PDB entry 6EVN | X-ray diffraction, 1.48 A resolution | chains A and C

Chain A:
Molecule: Prolyl 4-hydroxylase subunit alpha-2
Organism: Homo sapiens
Notes: EC 1.14.11.2
UniProtKB: O15460 (P4HA2_HUMAN); residues 144-238 here correspond to UniProt positions 163-257 (UniProt number = residue number + 19)
Chain sequence (102 residues; row label = number of the first residue in the row):
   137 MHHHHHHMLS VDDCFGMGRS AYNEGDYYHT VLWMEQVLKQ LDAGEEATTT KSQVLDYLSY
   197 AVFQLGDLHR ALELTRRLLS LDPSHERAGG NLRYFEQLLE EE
Disordered / not traced: 137-143
Sequence notes: initiating methionine (137); expression tag (138-143)
Reported in the primary citation:
  - contacts within the chain: Asp192-Arg223 (salt bridge)

Chain C:
Molecule: Pro-pro-gly-pro-ala-gly-pro-pro-gly
Chain sequence (9 residues; numbered 1 to 9; the number before each row is that of its first residue):
     1 PPGPAGPPG

Chain A / chain C interface:
Contacting residue pairs - 20 pairs, chain A then chain C:
  Arg155(A) with Gly9(C), hydrogen bond (side chain-backbone)
  Tyr158(A) with Gly6(C); Pro7(C), hydrogen bond (side chain-backbone)
  Asn159(A) with Gly9(C), hydrogen bond (side chain-backbone)
  Asp192(A) with Pro7(C)
  Tyr193(A) with Pro7(C), hydrophobic; Gly9(C), hydrogen bond (side chain-backbone)
  Tyr196(A) with Pro4(C); Ala5(C); Gly6(C)
  Phe199(A) with Pro4(C), hydrophobic
  Arg223(A) with Ala5(C), hydrogen bond (side chain-backbone); Gly6(C), hydrogen bond (side chain-backbone); Pro7(C)
  Asn227(A) with Pro4(C); Ala5(C), hydrogen bond (side chain-backbone)
  Tyr230(A) with Pro2(C); Gly3(C); Pro4(C)
  Phe231(A) with Pro4(C), hydrophobic
Also at the interface, not in a pair above, chain C (8 interface residues in all): Pro8
From the paper, about this interface:
  - residue pairs: Arg155(A)-Gly9(C) (hydrogen bond), Asn159(A)-Gly9(C) (hydrogen bond), Tyr193(A)-Gly9(C), Tyr196(A)-Pro4(C), Asn227(A)-Ala5(C) (hydrogen bond), Tyr230(A)-Pro4(C), Phe231(A)-Pro4(C)
  - interface residues, chain A: Tyr158(A), Tyr193(A), Arg223(A)

Overview:
11 residues of chain A and 8 residues of chain C are in contact; the contacts include 7 hydrogen bonds. Polar
pairs include Arg155(A)-Gly9(C), Tyr158(A)-Pro7(C) and Asn159(A)-Gly9(C). The paper describes hydrogen bonds
between Arg155(A) and Gly9(C), Asn159(A) and Gly9(C) and Asn227(A) and Ala5(C); contacts between Tyr193(A) and
Gly9(C), Tyr196(A) and Pro4(C) and Tyr230(A) and Pro4(C) among others. From the paper: interface residues
Tyr158(A), Tyr193(A) and Arg223(A); contacts within the chain involving Arg223(A) and Asp192(A).
Here chain A is Prolyl 4-hydroxylase subunit alpha-2 (Homo sapiens) and chain C is
Pro-pro-gly-pro-ala-gly-pro-pro-gly. Entry 6EVN (Crystal structure of peptide-substrate-binding domain of
human type II collagen prolyl 4-hydroxylase complex with Pro-Pro-Gly-Pro-Ala-Gly-Pro-Pro-Gly) was determined
by X-ray diffraction (same publication as 6EVL, 6EVM, 6EVO and 6EVP).
